Entry 3T9N (X-ray diffraction, 3.46 A resolution); this record covers chains D and E of the 7 polymer chains in the assembly.

[Chain D (and E)]
Molecule: Small-conductance mechanosensitive channel
Source organism: Thermoanaerobacter tengcongensis
Notes: chain E of this document is another copy of the same molecule, construct and numbering; everything in this record applies to it too
UniProt: Q8R6L9 (Q8R6L9_THETN); residue numbers follow UniProt; this construct covers 1-282
Chain sequence (282 residues; row label = number of the first residue in the row):
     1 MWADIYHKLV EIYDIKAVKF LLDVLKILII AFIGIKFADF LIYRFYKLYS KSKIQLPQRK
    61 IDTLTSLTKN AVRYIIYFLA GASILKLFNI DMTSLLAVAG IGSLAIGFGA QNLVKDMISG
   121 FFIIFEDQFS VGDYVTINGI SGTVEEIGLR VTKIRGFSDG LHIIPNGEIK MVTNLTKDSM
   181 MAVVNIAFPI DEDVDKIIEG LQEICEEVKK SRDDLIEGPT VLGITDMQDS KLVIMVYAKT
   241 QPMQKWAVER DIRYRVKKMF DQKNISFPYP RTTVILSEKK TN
Unresolved in the structure: 1-12, 213-216, 282 (chain E: 1-12, 213-217, 282)

[Interface between chain D and chain E]
Pairs across the interface (114):
  Asp14(D) with Lys19(E)
  Lys16(D) with Lys19(E)
  Leu56(D) with Phe125(E), hydrophobic
  Lys60(D) with Ile124(E); Phe125(E); Asp127(E), salt bridge
  Leu64(D) with Phe125(E), hydrophobic
  Tyr74(D) with Phe45(E)
  Leu85(D) with Ile30(E), hydrophobic
  Phe88(D) with Lys26(E); Ile27(E); Ile30(E), hydrophobic
  Asn89(D) with Asp23(E), hydrogen bond; Lys26(E); Ile27(E); Ser83(E)
  Ile90(D) with Ile30(E), hydrophobic; Ser83(E)
  Asp91(D) with Ser83(E), hydrogen bond (backbone-side chain); Lys86(E), salt bridge; Met92(E)
  Thr93(D) with Leu96(E)
  Ser94(D) with Phe78(E); Leu79(E); Ala82(E); Met92(E); Leu95(E)
  Leu95(D) with Leu79(E), hydrophobic
  Ala97(D) with Leu96(E), hydrophobic; Ser103(E), hydrogen bond (backbone-side chain)
  Val98(D) with Ile75(E), hydrophobic; Phe78(E), hydrophobic
  Ile101(D) with Ser103(E); Ile106(E), hydrophobic; Gly107(E)
  Leu104(D) with Leu104(E), hydrophobic
  Ala105(D) with Gly107(E); Ala110(E), hydrophobic; Gln111(E); Val114(E)
  Ile106(D) with Val114(E), hydrophobic
  Phe108(D) with Phe108(E), hydrophobic; Gln111(E)
  Gly109(D) with Ile118(E)
  Ala110(D) with Ile118(E), hydrophobic
  Leu113(D) with Phe122(E), hydrophobic
  Arg150(D) with Phe122(E); Glu126(E), salt bridge; Gln128(E)
  Arg155(D) with Lys177(E); Asp178(E)
  Phe157(D) with Met181(E), hydrophobic; Met235(E), hydrophobic; Tyr237(E), hydrophobic
  Ser158(D) with Met181(E); Val183(E); Lys245(E), hydrogen bond (backbone-side chain)
  Asp159(D) with Thr173(E); Leu175(E)
  Gly160(D) with Asn174(E)
  Leu161(D) with Val172(E); Thr173(E); Asn174(E), hydrogen bond (backbone-backbone); Lys177(E)
  His162(D) with Met171(E); Val172(E); Thr173(E)
  Ile163(D) with Gln128(E); Met171(E); Val172(E), hydrogen bond (backbone-backbone)
  Ile164(D) with Met171(E), hydrophobic
  Pro165(D) with Lys170(E)
  Glu168(D) with Lys170(E)
  Lys231(D) with Asp229(E), salt bridge
  Arg250(D) with Leu222(E); Gly223(E); Ile224(E)
  Arg253(D) with Ile224(E), hydrogen bond (side chain-backbone); Thr225(E), hydrogen bond (side chain-backbone)
  Tyr254(D) with Val194(E), hydrophobic; Asp195(E), hydrogen bond; Ile224(E)
  Val256(D) with Met227(E), hydrophobic
  Lys257(D) with Ile190(E), hydrogen bond (side chain-backbone); Glu192(E), hydrogen bond (side chain-backbone); Val194(E); Leu232(E)
  Lys258(D) with Asp195(E), salt bridge
  Phe267(D) with Ile190(E), hydrophobic
  Pro268(D) with Asp229(E)
  Tyr269(D) with Ile190(E), hydrophobic; Asp191(E), hydrogen bond (side chain-backbone); Asp229(E); Arg271(E); Thr273(E)
  Pro270(D) with Arg271(E); Thr272(E); Thr273(E), hydrogen bond (backbone-backbone)
  Arg271(D) with Thr273(E), hydrogen bond
  Thr272(D) with Thr273(E), hydrogen bond (backbone-backbone); Val274(E); Ile275(E), hydrogen bond (backbone-backbone)
  Thr273(D) with Ile275(E)
  Val274(D) with Val274(E), hydrophobic; Ile275(E), hydrogen bond (backbone-backbone); Leu276(E); Ser277(E), hydrogen bond (backbone-backbone)
  Ile275(D) with Ser277(E); Lys279(E)
  Leu276(D) with Leu276(E), hydrophobic; Ser277(E); Lys279(E); Lys280(E)
  Ser277(D) with Thr281(E), hydrogen bond
Other interface residues (no listed pair), chain D (61 interface residues in all): Phe20, Ile84, Leu87, Ile140, Val151, Lys153, Asp261
Other interface residues (no listed pair), chain E (71 interface residues in all): Ile29, Ala99, Gly102, Lys115, Ser179, Asp226

[Overview]
Chain D and chain E form an interface of 61 and 71 residues respectively, with 19 hydrogen bonds and 5 salt
bridges. Among the polar pairs are Lys60(D)-Asp127(E), Asp91(D)-Lys86(E) and Arg150(D)-Glu126(E).
Chain D and chain E are both Small-conductance mechanosensitive channel (Thermoanaerobacter tengcongensis);
the structure, Crystal structure of a membrane protein, was determined by X-ray diffraction (same publication
as 3UDC).
